PDB entry 9D7Y | X-ray diffraction, 2.60 A resolution | chain A

# Chain A
Molecule: scFv corresponding to human autoantibody b96.11
Source organism: Homo sapiens
Notes: antibody fragment or engineered binder
Sequence (265 residues; each row starts with the number of its first residue; numbering starts at 0):
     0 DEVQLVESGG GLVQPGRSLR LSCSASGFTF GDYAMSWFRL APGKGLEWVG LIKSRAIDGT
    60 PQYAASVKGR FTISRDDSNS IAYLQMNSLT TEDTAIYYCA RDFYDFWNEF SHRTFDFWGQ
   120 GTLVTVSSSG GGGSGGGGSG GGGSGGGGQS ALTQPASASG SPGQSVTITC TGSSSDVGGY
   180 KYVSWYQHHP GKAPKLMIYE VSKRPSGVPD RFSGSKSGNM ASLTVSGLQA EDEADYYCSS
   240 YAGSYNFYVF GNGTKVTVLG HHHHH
Not modelled in the structure: 128-149, 258-264
Cystine bridges: C22-C98, C169-C237

# In short
Chain A is scFv corresponding to human autoantibody b96.11 (Homo sapiens); the structure, Crystal structure of
scFv corresponding to human autoantibody b96.11, was determined by X-ray diffraction (same publication as
7LZ6).
